4BHK - chains A and W of the 4 polymer chains in the assembly; structure by X-ray diffraction, 2.32 A resolution.

# Chain A
Protein: Floricaula/leafy homolog 1
From: Physcomitrella patens
Notes: fragment: dna-binding domain, residues 180-347
UniProtKB: Q94IF5 (Q94IF5_PHYPA); residues 180-347 here = UniProt positions 180-347
Amino-acid sequence (171 residues; row label = number of the first residue in the row):
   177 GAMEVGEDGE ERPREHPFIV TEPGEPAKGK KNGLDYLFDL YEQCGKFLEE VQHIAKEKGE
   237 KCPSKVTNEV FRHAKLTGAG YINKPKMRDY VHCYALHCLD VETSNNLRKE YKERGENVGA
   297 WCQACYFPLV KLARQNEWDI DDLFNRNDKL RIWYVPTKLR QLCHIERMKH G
Disordered / not traced: 177-188, 347
Construct notes: expression tag (177-179)

# Chain W
Molecule: Moss-cr54 DNA
Sequence (29 nucleotides; each row starts with the number of its first residue):
     1 GCCACGGGCG ACCAGCGGAC GGTGAGCAC

# Interface between chain A and chain W
Contacting residue pairs (26; chain A residue first):
  Arg-190(A) / DT23(W)  hydrogen bond to the base
  Arg-190(A) / DG24(W)  hydrogen bond to the sugar
  Arg-190(A) / DA25(W)  hydrogen bond to the sugar
  His-192(A) / DG26(W)  salt bridge to the phosphate
  Pro-193(A) / DG26(W)  sugar contact
  Gly-205(A) / DC27(W)  phosphate contact
  Lys-206(A) / DG26(W)  sugar contact
  Lys-206(A) / DC27(W)  hydrogen bond to the phosphate
  Lys-207(A) / DG26(W)  phosphate contact
  Lys-207(A) / DC27(W)  phosphate contact
  Thr-243(A) / DG17(W)  phosphate contact
  Asn-244(A) / DC16(W)  hydrogen bond to the phosphate
  Asn-244(A) / DG17(W)  hydrogen bond to the phosphate
  Glu-245(A) / DC16(W)  phosphate contact
  Arg-248(A) / DC16(W)  salt bridge to the phosphate
  Lys-260(A) / DG17(W)  hydrogen bond to the base
  Lys-260(A) / DG18(W)  hydrogen bond to the base
  Pro-261(A) / DA19(W)  base contact
  Pro-261(A) / DC20(W)  base contact
  Arg-264(A) / DG18(W)  hydrogen bond to the base
  Arg-264(A) / DA19(W)  hydrogen bond to the base
  Tyr-330(A) / DG17(W)  hydrogen bond to the phosphate
  Tyr-330(A) / DG18(W)  phosphate contact
  Thr-333(A) / DG18(W)  phosphate contact
  Thr-333(A) / DA19(W)  hydrogen bond to the phosphate
  Lys-334(A) / DC20(W)  phosphate contact
Also at the interface, not in a pair above, chain A (17 interface residues in all): Lys-204
Also at the interface, not in a pair above, chain W (12 interface residues in all): DG15, DG22

# Summary
17 residues of chain A and 12 residues of chain W are in contact; the contacts include 12 hydrogen bonds and 2
salt bridges. Among the polar pairs are Arg-190(A)/DT23(W), Lys-260(A)/DG17(W) and Lys-260(A)/DG18(W).
Chain A is Floricaula/leafy homolog 1 (Physcomitrella patens) and chain W is Moss-cr54 DNA; the structure,
Crystal Structure of Moss Leafy bound to DNA, was determined by X-ray diffraction.
